PDB entry 7RAI | electron microscopy, 3.24 A resolution | chains A and J of the 12 polymer chains in the assembly

== Chain A ==
Molecule: Envelope glycoprotein gp160
Organism: Human immunodeficiency virus 1
Reference sequence: Q2N0S6 (Q2N0S6_9HIV1); the construct lacks a stretch of the UniProt sequence and is renumbered around it, so the offset changes along the chain: 31-141 = UniProt 30-140; 150-187 = UniProt 141-178; 189-309 = UniProt 188-308; 312-321 = UniProt 309-318; 2 more segments
Chain sequence (476 residues; row label = number of the first residue in the row; note: 12 numbers in that range are skipped by the numbering (no residue carries them; nothing is unmodelled there); a row labelled like 187A-187I holds insertion residues (187A, then the next letters in order)):
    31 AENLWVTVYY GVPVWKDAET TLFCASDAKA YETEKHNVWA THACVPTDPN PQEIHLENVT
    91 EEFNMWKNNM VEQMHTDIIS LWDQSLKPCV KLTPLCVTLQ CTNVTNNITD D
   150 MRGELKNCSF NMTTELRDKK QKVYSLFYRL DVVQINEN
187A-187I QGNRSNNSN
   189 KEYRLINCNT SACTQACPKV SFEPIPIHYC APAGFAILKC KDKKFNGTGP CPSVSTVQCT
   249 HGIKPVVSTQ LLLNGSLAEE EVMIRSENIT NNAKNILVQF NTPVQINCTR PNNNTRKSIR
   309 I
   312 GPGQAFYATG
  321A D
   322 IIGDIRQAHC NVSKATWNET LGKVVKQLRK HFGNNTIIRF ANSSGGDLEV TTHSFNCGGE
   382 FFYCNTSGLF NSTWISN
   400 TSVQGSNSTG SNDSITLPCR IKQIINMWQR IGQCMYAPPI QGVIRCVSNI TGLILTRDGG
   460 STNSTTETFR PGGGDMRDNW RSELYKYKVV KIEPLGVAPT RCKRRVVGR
Unresolved in the structure: 59-63, 187A-187I, 400-409, 505-508
Sequence notes: engineered mutation Cys201 (Ile200 in Q2N0S6), Asn332 (Thr330 in Q2N0S6), Cys433 (Ala430 in Q2N0S6), Cys501 (Ala498 in Q2N0S6)
Cystine bridges: Cys54-Cys74, Cys119-Cys205, Cys126-Cys196, Cys131-Cys157, Cys201-Cys433, Cys228-Cys239, Cys296-Cys331, Cys378-Cys445, Cys385-Cys418
Covalently attached groups: N-acetylglucosamine (NAG) linked to Asn88, Asn133, Asn137, Asn156, Asn160, Asn197, Asn234, Asn262, Asn276, Asn295, Asn332, Asn339, Asn355, Asn363, Asn386, Asn392, Asn448; glycan linked to Asn301
Reported in the primary citation:
  - post-translational modification sites: Asn137, Asn156, Asn197, Asn262, Asn301
  - conformationally variable residues: Asn301

== Chain J ==
Molecule: M4008_N1 Fab heavy chain
Organism: Homo sapiens
Notes: antibody fragment or engineered binder
Chain sequence (264 residues; numbered 1 to 251 plus 13 insertion-coded residues; the number before each row is that of its first residue; a row labelled like 82A-82C holds insertion residues (82A, then the next letters in order)):
     1 QSQLVQSGAE MKTSGSSVRV SCKDSGGFFP YAGFRWVRQA PGQGFEWMGG VI
   52A P
    53 ADGTKHYAPK FQARMKMTVV ESSRTLYMEL
82A-82C RSL
    83 TSTDTATYFC ARLQCAGF
100A-100I SCEMDSGPF
   101 DLWGQGTQVT VPSSGASAST KGPSVFPLAP SSKSTSGGTA ALGCLVKDYF PEPVTVSWNS
   161 GALTSGVHTF PAVLQSSGLY SLSSVVTVPS SSLGTQTYIC NVNHKPSNTK VDKRVEPKSC
   221 DKTHTCPPCP APELLGGPSV FLFPQNPRKP S
Unresolved in the structure: 1-2, 114-251
Cystine bridges: Cys22-Cys92, Cys97-Cys100B

== Chain A / chain J interface ==
Contacting residue pairs (5; chain A residue first):
  Asn197(A) - Tyr31(J)
  Asn197(A) - Phe100(J)
  Asp368(A) - Lys23(J)  salt bridge
  Gln428(A) - Ser74(J)
  Ile430(A) - Glu73(J)
Other interface residues (no listed pair), chain J (6 interface residues in all): Arg76

== In short ==
4 residues of chain A face 6 of chain J across their interface, with 1 salt bridge. The salt-bridged pair is
Asp368(A)-Lys23(J). N-acetylglucosamine is covalently linked to Asn88(A), Asn133(A), Asn137(A), Asn156(A),
Asn160(A) and Asn197(A) and 11 more. From the paper: modification sites Asn137(A), Asn156(A) and Asn197(A)
among others; conformational variability at Asn301(A).
Chain A is Envelope glycoprotein gp160 (Human immunodeficiency virus 1) and chain J is M4008_N1 Fab heavy
chain (Homo sapiens); the structure, Cryo-EM structure of M4008_N1 Fab in complex with BG505 DS-SOSIP.664 Env
trimer, was determined by electron microscopy.
